PDB entry 5WA4 | X-ray diffraction, 2.65 A resolution | chains A and C of the 12 polymer chains in the assembly

[Chain A (and C)]
Molecule: Pyridine synthase TbtD
Source organism: Thermobispora bispora (strain ATCC 19993 / DSM 43833 / CBS 139.67 / JCM 10125 / NBRC 14880 / R51)
Notes: chain C of this document is another copy of the same molecule, construct and numbering; everything in this record applies to it too
UniProtKB: D6Y504 (D6Y504_THEBD); residue numbers follow UniProt; this construct covers 1-358
Amino-acid sequence (361 residues; each row starts with the number of its first residue; numbers below 1 keep their minus sign (Ser-2 is residue -2)):
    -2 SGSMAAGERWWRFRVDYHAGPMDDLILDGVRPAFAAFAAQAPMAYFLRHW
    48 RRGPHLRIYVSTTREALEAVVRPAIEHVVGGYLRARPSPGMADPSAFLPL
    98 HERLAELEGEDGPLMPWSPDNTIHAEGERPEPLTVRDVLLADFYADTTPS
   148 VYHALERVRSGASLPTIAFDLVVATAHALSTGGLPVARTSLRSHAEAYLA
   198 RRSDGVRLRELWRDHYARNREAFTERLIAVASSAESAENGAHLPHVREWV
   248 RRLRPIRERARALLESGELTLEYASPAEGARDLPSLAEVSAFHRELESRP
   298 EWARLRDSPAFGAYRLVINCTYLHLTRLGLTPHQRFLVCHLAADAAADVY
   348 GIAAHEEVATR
Disordered / not traced: -2 to 4, 268-303, 351-358 (chain C: -2 to 4, 234-237, 270-303, 351-358)
Sequence notes: expression tag (-2 to 0)
From the paper describing this entry:
  - mutagenesis - F308A: decreased catalytic activity
  - mutagenesis - H191A, S287A, H290A, Y319A, R332A: decreased catalytic activity (citing earlier work)

[Interface between chain A and chain C]
Pairs across the interface - 32 pairs, chain A then chain C:
  Arg185(A) - Glu207(C)
  Arg185(A) - Asp211(C)  salt bridge
  Thr186(A) - Arg204(C)
  Thr186(A) - Glu207(C)  hydrogen bond
  Arg189(A) - Glu207(C)  salt bridge
  Ser190(A) - Val203(C)
  Glu193(A) - Val203(C)
  Glu193(A) - Arg206(C)  salt bridge
  Val203(A) - Ser190(C)
  Arg206(A) - Glu193(C)  salt bridge
  Arg206(A) - Arg206(C)
  Glu207(A) - Arg185(C)  salt bridge
  Glu207(A) - Thr186(C)  hydrogen bond
  Glu207(A) - Arg189(C)  salt bridge
  Arg210(A) - Arg189(C)
  Arg210(A) - Arg210(C)
  Arg210(A) - His337(C)
  Arg210(A) - Asp341(C)  salt bridge
  Asp211(A) - Arg185(C)  salt bridge
  Asp211(A) - Ala344(C)
  Asp211(A) - Gly348(C)
  Arg215(A) - Gly348(C)  hydrogen bond (side chain-backbone)
  Arg215(A) - Ile349(C)
  Arg217(A) - Arg217(C)
  Arg217(A) - Asp345(C)  salt bridge
  Asp341(A) - Arg210(C)  salt bridge
  Ala344(A) - Asp211(C)
  Asp345(A) - Arg210(C)  salt bridge
  Asp345(A) - Arg217(C)  salt bridge
  Gly348(A) - Asp211(C)
  Gly348(A) - Arg215(C)
  Ile349(A) - Arg215(C)
Interface residues without a listed pair, chain A (19 interface residues in all): Tyr213, Ala214
Interface residues without a listed pair, chain C (20 interface residues in all): Ala214

[In short]
Chain A and chain C form an interface of 19 and 20 residues respectively; the contacts include 3 hydrogen
bonds and 12 salt bridges. Polar pairs include Arg185(A)-Asp211(C), Arg189(A)-Glu207(C) and
Glu193(A)-Arg206(C). The paper reports that F308A, H191A and S287A of chain A, among others, reduce catalytic
activity; 6 substitutions were tested in all.
Both chains are Pyridine synthase TbtD (Thermobispora bispora (strain ATCC 19993 / DSM 43833 / CBS 139.67 /
JCM 10125 / NBRC 14880 / R51)). Entry 5WA4 (Pyridine synthase, TbtD, from thiomuracin biosynthesis bound to an
N-terminal leader peptide fragment) was determined by X-ray diffraction (same publication as 5W98, 5W99 and
5WA3).
